Entry 5WNV (X-ray diffraction, 3.30 A resolution); this record covers chains A and E of the 23 polymer chains in the assembly.

Chain A:
Molecule: 16S Ribosomal RNA rRNA
From: Thermus thermophilus (strain HB8 / ATCC 27634 / DSM 579)
Sequence (1522 nucleotides; numbered 0 to 1544 plus 19 insertion-coded residues; 42 numbers in that range are skipped by the numbering (no residue carries them; nothing is unmodelled there); the number before each row is that of its first residue; a row labelled like 190A-190L holds insertion residues (190A, then the next letters in order); numbering starts at 0):
     0 UUUGUUGGAGAGUUUGAUCCUGGCUCAGGGUGAACGCUGGCGGCGUGCCU
    50 AAGACAUGCAAGUCGUGCGGG
    73 CCGCGGGGUUUU
    88 ACUCCG
    95 UGGUC
   101 AGCGGCGGACGGGUGAGUAACGCGUGGGU
  129A G
   130 ACCUACCCGGAAGAGGGGGACAACCCGGGGAAACUCGGGCUAAUCCCCCA
   180 UGUGGACCCGC
190A-190L CCCUUGGGGUGU
   191 GUCCAAAGGGCUUU
   216 GCCCGCUUCCGGAUGGGCCCGCGUCCCAUCAGCUAGUUGGUGGGGUAAUG
   266 GCCCACCAAGGCGACGACGGGUAGCCGGUCUGAGAGGAUGGCCGGCCACA
   316 GGGGCACUGAGACACGGGCCCCACUCCUACGGGAGGCAGCAGUUAGGAAU
   366 CUUCCGCAAUGGGCGCAAGCCUGACGGAGCGACGCCGCUUGGAGGAAGAA
   416 GCCCUUCGGGGUGUAAACUCCUGAA
   442 CCCGGGACGAAACCCCCGACGA
   474 GGGGACUGACGGUACCGGG
   494 GUAAUAGCGCCGGCCAACUCCGUGCCAGCAGCCGCGGUAAUACGGAGGGC
   544 GCGAGCGUUACCCGGAUUCACUGGGCGUAAAGGGCGUGUAGGCGGCCUGG
   594 GGCGUCCCAUGUGAAAGACCACGGCUCAACCGUGGGGGAGCGUGGGAUAC
   644 GCUCAGGCUAGACGGUGGGAGAGGGUGGUGGAAUUCCCGGAGUAGCGGUG
   694 AAAUGCGCAGAUACCGGGAGGAACGCCGAUGGCGAAGGCAGCCACCUGGU
   744 CCACCCGUGACGCUGAGGCGCGAAAGCGUGGGGAGCAAACCGGAUUAGAU
   794 ACCCGGGUAGUCCACGCCCUAAACGAUGCGCGCUAGGUCUCUGGGUCU
   848 CCUGGGGGCCGAAGCUAACGCGUUAAGCGCGCCGCCUGGGGAGUACGGCC
   898 GCAAGGCUGAAACUCAAAGGAAUUGACGGGGGCCCGCACAAGCGGUGGAG
   948 CAUGUGGUUUAAUUCGAAGXAACGCGAAGAACCUUACCAGGCCUUGACAU
   998 GCUAGG
 1003A G
  1004 AACCCGGGUGAAAGCCUGGGGUGCCCC
1030A-1030D GCGA
  1031 GGGGAGCCCUAGCACAGGUGCUGCAUGGCCGUCGUCAGCUCGUGCCGUGA
  1081 GGUGUUGGGUUAAGUCCCGCAACGAGCGCAACCCCCGCCGUUAGUUGCCA
  1131 GCGGUUCGGCCGGGCACUCUAACGGGACUGCCCGCGAAA
  1171 GCGGGAGGAAGGAGGGGACGACGUCUGGUCAGCAUGGCCCUUACGGCCUG
  1221 GGCGACACACGUGCUACAAUGCCCACUACAAAGCGAUGCCACCCGGCAAC
  1271 GGGGAGCUAAUCGCAAAAAGGUGGGCCCAGUUCGGAUUGGGGUCUGCAAC
  1321 CCGACCCCAUGAAGCCGGAAUCGCUAGUAAUCGCGGAUCAG
 1361A C
  1362 CAUGCCGCGGUGAAUACGUUCCCGGGCCUUGUACACACXGCCXGUXACGC
  1412 CAUGGGAGCGGGCUCUACCCGAAGUCGCCGGG
  1446 AGCCUACGGG
  1459 CAGGCGCCGAGGGUAGGGCCCGUGACUGGGGCGAAGUCGUAACAAGGUAG
  1509 CUGUACCGGAAGGUGCGGCUGGAUCCACUCCUUUCU
Disordered / not traced: 0-4, 1534-1538
Sequence notes: conflict C1534 (A132811 in 55771382), A1535 (C132812 in 55771382)
Modified positions: PSU (pseudouridine-5'-monophosphate) at position 516, 7MG (7N-methyl-8-hydroguanosine-5'-monophosphate) at position 527, M2G (N2-dimethylguanosine-5'-monophosphate) at position 966, 5MC (5-methylcytidine-5'-monophosphate) at position 967, 2MG (2N-methylguanosine-5'-monophosphate) at position 1207, 5MC (5-methylcytidine-5'-monophosphate) at position 1400, 4OC (4n,o2'-methylcytidine-5'-monophosphate) at position 1402, 5MC (5-methylcytidine-5'-monophosphate) at position 1404, 5MC (5-methylcytidine-5'-monophosphate) at position 1407, UR3 (3-methyluridine-5'-monophoshate) at position 1498, MA6 (6N-dimethyladenosine-5'-monophoshate) at position 1518, MA6 (6N-dimethyladenosine-5'-monophoshate) at position 1519, PSU (pseudouridine-5'-monophosphate) at position 1540, PSU (pseudouridine-5'-monophosphate) at position 1541
Metal / ion sites: Mg2+ site 1: U5 (shared with 1 residue of chain D); K+ site 1 near U14 (its only coordinating residue here); Mg2+ site 2 near G21 (its only coordinating residue here); Mg2+ site 3 near U37 (its only coordinating residue here); Mg2+ site 4 near A53 (its only coordinating residue here); Mg2+ site 5: G61, U62; Mg2+ site 6: G69, G70, U98; Mg2+ site 7 near U81 (its only coordinating residue here); Mg2+ site 8 near U83 (its only coordinating residue here); Mg2+ site 9 near G107 (its only coordinating residue here); K+ site 2: A109, A329, G331; Mg2+ site 10 near G117 (its only coordinating residue here); 79 more Mg2+ sites not listed; 12 more K+ sites not listed
Residues lining bound ligands: B6M ((1R,2S,3S,4R,6R)-4,6-diamino-2-{[3-O-(2,6-diamino-2,6-dideoxy-alpha-L-altropyranosyl)-beta-L-arabinofuranosyl]oxy}-3-hydroxycyclohexyl 2-amino-2-deoxy-alpha-D-allopyranoside): G1405, U1406, 5MC_1407, A1408, C1409, G1489, C1490, G1491, A1492, A1493, G1494, U1495

Chain E:
Protein: 30S ribosomal protein S5
From: Thermus thermophilus (strain HB8 / ATCC 27634 / DSM 579)
UniProtKB: Q5SHQ5 (RS5_THET8); residues 5-155 here = UniProt positions 5-155
Sequence (151 residues; each row starts with the number of its first residue):
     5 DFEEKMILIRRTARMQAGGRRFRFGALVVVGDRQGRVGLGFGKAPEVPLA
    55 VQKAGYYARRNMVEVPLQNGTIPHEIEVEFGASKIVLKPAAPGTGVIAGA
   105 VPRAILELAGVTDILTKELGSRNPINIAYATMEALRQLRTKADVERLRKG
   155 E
Metal / ion sites: K+ near Glu83 (its only coordinating residue here)

Chain A / chain E interface:
Residue-residue contacts (78):
  U5(A) - Ala95(E)  base contact
  G6(A) - Ala94(E)  base contact
  G6(A) - Ala95(E)  hydrogen bond to the base
  G6(A) - Thr98(E)  hydrogen bond to the base
  G6(A) - Leu119(E)  base contact
  G7(A) - Lys92(E)  hydrogen bond to the base
  G7(A) - Ile101(E)  phosphate contact
  G7(A) - Thr120(E)  hydrogen bond to the sugar
  G7(A) - Lys121(E)  base contact
  A8(A) - Ile101(E)  phosphate contact
  A8(A) - Ala102(E)  hydrogen bond to the sugar
  A8(A) - Gly103(E)  sugar contact
  A8(A) - Arg107(E)  base contact
  A8(A) - Thr120(E)  sugar contact
  G9(A) - Lys121(E)  salt bridge to the phosphate
  G9(A) - Glu122(E)  hydrogen bond to the phosphate
  G9(A) - Arg126(E)  hydrogen bond to the base
  A10(A) - Arg126(E)  phosphate contact
  G15(A) - Ala17(E)  hydrogen bond to the base
  G15(A) - Arg18(E)  base contact
  G15(A) - Met19(E)  sugar contact
  G15(A) - Arg24(E)  hydrogen bond to the sugar
  A16(A) - Thr16(E)  sugar contact
  A16(A) - Ala17(E)  hydrogen bond to the sugar
  U17(A) - Arg14(E)  phosphate contact
  C18(A) - Arg14(E)  salt bridge to the phosphate
  C18(A) - Asn127(E)  hydrogen bond to the phosphate
  C18(A) - Asn130(E)  phosphate contact
  C19(A) - Ala86(E)  phosphate contact
  C19(A) - Ser125(E)  hydrogen bond to the phosphate
  C19(A) - Asn127(E)  hydrogen bond to the phosphate
  C19(A) - Asn130(E)  hydrogen bond to the phosphate
  U20(A) - Ala86(E)  phosphate contact
  G558(A) - Lys121(E)  phosphate contact
  A559(A) - Lys121(E)  salt bridge to the phosphate
  A559(A) - Arg126(E)  salt bridge to the phosphate
  U560(A) - Leu123(E)  sugar contact
  A864(A) - Gly85(E)  phosphate contact
  U921(A) - Arg18(E)  sugar contact
  U921(A) - Met19(E)  hydrogen bond to the sugar
  G922(A) - Met19(E)  sugar contact
  G922(A) - Gln20(E)  sugar contact
  G922(A) - Ala21(E)  phosphate contact
  A923(A) - Ala21(E)  phosphate contact
  C1069(A) - Arg25(E)  hydrogen bond to the sugar
  U1070(A) - Arg18(E)  salt bridge to the phosphate
  U1070(A) - Gln20(E)  phosphate contact
  U1070(A) - Arg25(E)  salt bridge to the phosphate
  C1071(A) - Arg27(E)  salt bridge to the phosphate
  C1071(A) - Pro49(E)  sugar contact
  G1072(A) - Pro49(E)  phosphate contact
  G1072(A) - Lys57(E)  salt bridge to the phosphate
  U1073(A) - Lys57(E)  salt bridge to the phosphate
  G1074(A) - Tyr60(E)  phosphate contact
  G1074(A) - Tyr61(E)  hydrogen bond to the phosphate
  G1077(A) - Lys47(E)  hydrogen bond to the base
  U1078(A) - Phe84(E)  sugar contact
  U1078(A) - Ile129(E)  sugar contact
  U1078(A) - Asn130(E)  hydrogen bond to the sugar
  U1078(A) - Tyr133(E)  sugar contact
  G1079(A) - Arg14(E)  hydrogen bond to the phosphate
  G1079(A) - Phe45(E)  phosphate contact
  G1079(A) - Tyr133(E)  phosphate contact
  A1080(A) - Arg14(E)  salt bridge to the phosphate
  A1080(A) - Thr16(E)  hydrogen bond to the phosphate
  A1080(A) - Phe45(E)  phosphate contact
  A1080(A) - Lys47(E)  phosphate contact
  G1081(A) - Thr16(E)  hydrogen bond to the phosphate
  G1081(A) - Ala17(E)  phosphate contact
  G1081(A) - Arg18(E)  phosphate contact
  G1081(A) - Arg27(E)  salt bridge to the phosphate
  C1192(A) - Arg25(E)  hydrogen bond to the base
  U1194(A) - Gly22(E)  sugar contact
  A1396(A) - Met19(E)  base contact
  C1397(A) - Arg24(E)  salt bridge to the phosphate
  A1398(A) - Gln20(E)  hydrogen bond to the base
  A1398(A) - Gly22(E)  base contact
  A1398(A) - Gly23(E)  base contact
Interface residues without a listed pair, chain A (38 interface residues in all): U863, G1082, G1193
Interface residues without a listed pair, chain E (45 interface residues in all): Arg15, Ala48, Glu83, Ser87, Gly124

Overview:
The interface between chain A and chain E involves 38 residues on one side and 45 on the other, with 24
hydrogen bonds and 12 salt bridges. Polar contacts include G6(A)-Ala95(E), G6(A)-Thr98(E) and G7(A)-Lys92(E).
Bound to chain A: compound B6M.
Chain A is 16S Ribosomal RNA rRNA and chain E is 30S ribosomal protein S5, both from Thermus thermophilus
(strain HB8 / ATCC 27634 / DSM 579); the structure, Crystal Structure of 30S ribosomal subunit from Thermus
thermophilus, was determined by X-ray diffraction together with 5WNP, 5WNQ, 5WNR, 5WNS, 5WNT and 5WNU from the
same study.
